PDB entry 9GU2 | electron microscopy, 2.73 A resolution | chains E and L of the 9 polymer chains in the assembly

Chain E:
Protein: Acetylcholine receptor subunit epsilon, Green fluorescent protein
Organism: Homo sapiens
Notes: engineered mutation(s): EGFP insertion between residues R344 and A345 in the M3-M4 intracellular loop
UniProtKB: chimeric construct of Q04844, P42212: residues 1-333 from Q04844 (ACHE_HUMAN) positions 21-364 (UniProt number = residue number + 20); residues 333-342 from P42212 positions 2-238 (offset varies); residues 342-473 from Q04844 (ACHE_HUMAN) positions 362-493 (UniProt number = residue number + 20)
Amino-acid sequence (721 residues; row label = number of the first residue in the row; note: 86 numbers in that range are skipped by the numbering (no residue carries them; nothing is unmodelled there); a row labelled like 333A-333Z holds insertion residues (333A, then the next letters in order)):
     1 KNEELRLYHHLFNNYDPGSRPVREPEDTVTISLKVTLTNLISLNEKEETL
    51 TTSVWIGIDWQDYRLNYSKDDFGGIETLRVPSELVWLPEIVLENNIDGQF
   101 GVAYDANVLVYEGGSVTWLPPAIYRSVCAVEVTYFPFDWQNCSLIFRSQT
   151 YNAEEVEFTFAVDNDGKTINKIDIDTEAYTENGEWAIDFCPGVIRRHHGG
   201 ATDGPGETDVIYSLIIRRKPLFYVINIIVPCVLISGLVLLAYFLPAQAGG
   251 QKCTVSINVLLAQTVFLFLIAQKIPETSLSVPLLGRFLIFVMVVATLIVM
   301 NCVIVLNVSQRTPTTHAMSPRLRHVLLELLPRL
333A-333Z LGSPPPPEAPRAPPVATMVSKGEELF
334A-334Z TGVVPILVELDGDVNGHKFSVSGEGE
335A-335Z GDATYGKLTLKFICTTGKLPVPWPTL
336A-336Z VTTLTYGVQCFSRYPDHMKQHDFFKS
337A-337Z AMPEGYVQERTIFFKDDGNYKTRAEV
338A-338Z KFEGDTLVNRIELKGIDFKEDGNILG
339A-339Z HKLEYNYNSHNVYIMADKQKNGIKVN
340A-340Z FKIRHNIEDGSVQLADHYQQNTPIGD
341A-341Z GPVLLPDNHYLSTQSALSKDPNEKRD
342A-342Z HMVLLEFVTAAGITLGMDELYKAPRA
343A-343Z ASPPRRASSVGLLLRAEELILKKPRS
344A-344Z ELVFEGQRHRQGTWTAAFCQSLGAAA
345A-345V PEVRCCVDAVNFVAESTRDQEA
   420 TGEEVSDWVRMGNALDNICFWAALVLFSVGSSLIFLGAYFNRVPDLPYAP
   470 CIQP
Not modelled in the structure: 333A-333Z, 334A-334Z, 335A-335Z, 336A-336Z, 337A-337Z, 338A-338Z, 339A-339Z, 340A-340Z, 341A-341Z, 342A-342Z, 343A-343Z, 344A-344Z, 345A-345V
Cystine bridges: Cys128-Cys142, Cys190-Cys470
Covalent attachments: N-acetylglucosamine (NAG) linked to Asn66, Asn141
Differences from the reference sequence: linker (333L-333S); conflict Leu336D (Phe64 in P42212), Thr336E (Ser65 in P42212), Leu342O (His231 in P42212)
Ligand contacts: acetylcholine (ACH): Trp55, Leu109, Leu119
Curated features (UniProtKB/Swiss-Prot):
  - glycosylation (N-linked (GlcNAc...) asparagine): Asn66, Asn141
  - modified residue: Tyr336F (Z: -2,3-didehydrotyrosine)
From the paper describing this entry:
  - binding site for acetylcholine: Trp55, Asn107
  - contacts within the chain: Asp138-Arg218, Glu184-Arg218 (salt bridge)
  - mutagenesis - D163E/D173F, D173F, C190A, S280A: decreased expression

Chain L:
Protein: Acetylcholine receptor subunit alpha
Organism: Homo sapiens
UniProtKB: P02708 (ACHA_HUMAN); residues 1-437 here correspond to UniProt positions 21-457 (UniProt number = residue number + 20)
Amino-acid sequence (437 residues; row label = number of the first residue in the row):
     1 SEHETRLVAKLFKDYSSVVRPVEDHRQVVEVTVGLQLIQLINVDEVNQIV
    51 TTNVRLKQQWVDYNLKWNPDDYGGVKKIHIPSEKIWRPDLVLYNNADGDF
   101 AIVKFTKVLLQYTGHITWTPPAIFKSYCEIIVTHFPFDEQNCSMKLGTWT
   151 YDGSVVAINPESDQPDLSNFMESGEWVIKESRGWKHSVTYSCCPDTPYLD
   201 ITYHFVMQRLPLYFIVNVIIPCLLFSFLTGLVFYLPTDSGEKMTLSISVL
   251 LSLTVFLLVIVELIPSTSSAVPLIGKYMLFTMVFVIASIIITVIVINTHH
   301 RSPSTHVMPNWVRKVFIDTIPNIMFFSTMKRPSREKQDKKIFTEDIDISD
   351 ISGKPGPPPMGFHSPLIKHPEVKSAIEGIKYIAETMKSDQESNNAAAEWK
   401 YVAMVMDHILLGVFMLVCIIGTLAVFAGRLIELNQQG
Not modelled in the structure: 302-306, 325-392, 431-437
Cystine bridges: Cys128-Cys142, Cys192-Cys193
Covalent attachments: glycan linked to Asn141
Ion coordination: Cu ion: Ser1, Glu2, His3
Ligand contacts: acetylcholine (ACH): Tyr93, Thr148, Trp149, Thr150, Tyr190, Cys192, Cys193, Tyr198
Curated features (UniProtKB/Swiss-Prot):
  - glycosylation: Asn141 (N-linked (GlcNAc...) asparagine)
From the paper describing this entry:
  - Cu ion coordination: Ser1 to His3

Interface between chain E and chain L:
Residue-residue contacts - 73 pairs, chain E then chain L:
  Asp16(E) - Thr5(L)  hydrogen bond
  Ser19(E) - Glu4(L)
  Ser19(E) - Thr5(L)
  Arg23(E) - Ser1(L)
  Pro25(E) - His3(L)
  Pro25(E) - Val75(L)  hydrophobic
  Tyr63(E) - Ser1(L)
  Glu89(E) - Lys107(L)  salt bridge
  Glu93(E) - Arg55(L)  salt bridge
  Asn94(E) - Met171(L)
  Asn95(E) - Asn53(L)
  Ile96(E) - Gln39(L)
  Ile96(E) - Ile123(L)
  Asp97(E) - Ile123(L)
  Gly98(E) - Ile123(L)
  Phe100(E) - Arg55(L)
  Phe100(E) - Pro121(L)  hydrophobic
  Val127(E) - Gln39(L)
  Gln149(E) - Thr106(L)
  Thr150(E) - His79(L)
  Tyr151(E) - His79(L)
  Tyr151(E) - Lys107(L)
  Glu155(E) - His79(L)  salt bridge
  Ala248(E) - Asp238(L)
  Gly250(E) - Glu241(L)
  Gln251(E) - Glu241(L)
  Lys252(E) - Glu241(L)
  Cys253(E) - Glu241(L)  hydrogen bond (backbone-side chain)
  Thr254(E) - Glu241(L)  hydrogen bond
  Thr254(E) - Thr244(L)
  Ile257(E) - Leu245(L)  hydrophobic
  Ile257(E) - Ser248(L)
  Leu260(E) - Phe225(L)  hydrophobic
  Leu260(E) - Leu228(L)  hydrophobic
  Leu261(E) - Phe225(L)  hydrophobic
  Leu261(E) - Ser252(L)
  Thr264(E) - Phe225(L)
  Thr264(E) - Phe256(L)
  Leu267(E) - Pro221(L)  hydrophobic
  Phe268(E) - Phe256(L)  hydrophobic
  Ala271(E) - Tyr213(L)  hydrogen bond (backbone-side chain)
  Ala271(E) - Asn217(L)
  Pro275(E) - Tyr213(L)
  Glu276(E) - Glu175(L)
  Glu276(E) - Tyr213(L)
  Thr277(E) - Gly174(L)
  Thr277(E) - Glu175(L)
  Ser278(E) - Gly174(L)  hydrogen bond (backbone-backbone)
  Ser278(E) - Leu210(L)  hydrogen bond (side chain-backbone)
  Ser278(E) - Leu212(L)  hydrogen bond (side chain-backbone)
  Ser278(E) - Tyr213(L)  hydrogen bond (side chain-backbone)
  Leu279(E) - Gly174(L)
  Val281(E) - Leu212(L)  hydrophobic
  Val281(E) - Val216(L)  hydrophobic
  Ile289(E) - Val216(L)
  Ile289(E) - Ile220(L)  hydrophobic
  Met292(E) - Pro221(L)  hydrophobic
  Met292(E) - Leu224(L)  hydrophobic
  Val293(E) - Leu224(L)  hydrophobic
  Thr296(E) - Leu224(L)
  Val299(E) - Leu228(L)  hydrophobic
  Val299(E) - Leu231(L)  hydrophobic
  Met300(E) - Leu231(L)  hydrophobic
  Val303(E) - Leu231(L)
  Val303(E) - Tyr234(L)  hydrophobic
  Val303(E) - Leu235(L)
  Ile304(E) - Tyr234(L)  hydrophobic
  Leu306(E) - Leu235(L)  hydrophobic
  Leu306(E) - Pro236(L)
  Asn307(E) - Tyr234(L)  hydrogen bond (side chain-backbone)
  Asn307(E) - Pro236(L)
  Gln310(E) - Asp238(L)
  Thr315(E) - Met404(L)
Interface residues without a listed pair, chain E (51 interface residues in all): Pro205, Ile274
Interface residues without a listed pair, chain L (46 interface residues in all): Ile41, Lys77, Lys104, Pro211, Phe227, Ser239, Val259, Tyr401

Summary:
Chain E and chain L form an interface of 51 and 46 residues respectively; the contacts include 9 hydrogen
bonds and 3 salt bridges. Polar contacts include Glu89(E)-Lys107(L), Glu93(E)-Arg55(L) and Glu155(E)-His79(L).
The paper reports a binding site for acetylcholine at Trp55(E) and Asn107(E); D163E/D173F, D173F and C190A of
chain E, among others, reduce expression.
Here chain E is Acetylcholine receptor subunit epsilon, Green fluorescent protein and chain L is Acetylcholine
receptor subunit alpha, both from Homo sapiens. Entry 9GU2 (Human adult muscle nAChR in desensitised state in
nanodisc with 100 uM acetylcholine) was determined by electron microscopy, deposited together with 9GU0, 9GU1
and 9GU3.
